Entry 2XLC (X-ray diffraction, 2.70 A resolution); this record covers chains A and B of the 6 polymer chains in the assembly.

# Chain A (and B)
Molecule: Acetyl xylan esterase
Source organism: Bacillus pumilus
Notes: EC 3.1.1.72; chain B of this document is another copy of the same molecule, construct and numbering; everything in this record applies to it too
UniProt: Q9K5F2 (Q9K5F2_BACPU); residues 1-320 here = UniProt positions 1-320
Amino-acid sequence (320 residues; numbered 1 to 320; the number before each row is that of its first residue):
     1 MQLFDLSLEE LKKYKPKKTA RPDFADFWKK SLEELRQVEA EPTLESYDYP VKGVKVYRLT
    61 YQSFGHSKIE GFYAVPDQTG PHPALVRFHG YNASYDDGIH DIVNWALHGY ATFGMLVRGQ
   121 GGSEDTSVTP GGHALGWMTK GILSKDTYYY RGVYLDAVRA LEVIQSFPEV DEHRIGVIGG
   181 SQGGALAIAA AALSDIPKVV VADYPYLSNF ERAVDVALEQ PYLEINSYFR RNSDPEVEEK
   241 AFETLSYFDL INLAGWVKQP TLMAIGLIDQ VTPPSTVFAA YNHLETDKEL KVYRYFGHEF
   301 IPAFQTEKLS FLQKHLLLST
Not modelled in the structure: 1-6, 318-320
Covalently attached groups: diethyl phosphonate (DEP) linked to Ser181
Modified positions: Mse1 (selenomethionine); Mse115, Mse138, Mse263 (selenomethionine; parent Met)
Small-molecule neighbours: diethyl phosphonate (DEP): Gly90, Tyr91, Gly180, Gln182, Tyr204, Tyr206, Pro221, Val271, His298
What the authors report for this chain:
  - catalytic residues: Ser181, Asp269, His298
  - binding site for diethyl phosphonate: Tyr91, Ser181

# Chain A / chain B interface
Contacting residue pairs (32):
  Tyr49(A) - Leu309(B)
  Pro50(A) - Thr306(B)
  Pro50(A) - Leu309(B)  hydrophobic
  Pro50(A) - Ser310(B)
  Pro50(A) - Gln313(B)
  Val51(A) - Gln313(B)
  Lys52(A) - Gln313(B)
  Tyr95(A) - Pro302(B)  hydrophobic
  Asp96(A) - Pro302(B)
  Asp96(A) - Ala303(B)
  His100(A) - Pro302(B)  hydrogen bond (side chain-backbone)
  His100(A) - Gln305(B)
  His100(A) - Thr306(B)
  Asn104(A) - Asn104(B)
  Asn104(A) - His108(B)
  Leu107(A) - Leu107(B)
  Leu107(A) - His108(B)
  His108(A) - Asn104(B)
  His108(A) - Leu107(B)
  Pro302(A) - Tyr95(B)  hydrophobic
  Pro302(A) - Asp96(B)
  Pro302(A) - His100(B)  hydrogen bond (backbone-side chain)
  Ala303(A) - Asp96(B)
  Gln305(A) - His100(B)
  Thr306(A) - Pro50(B)
  Thr306(A) - His100(B)
  Leu309(A) - Tyr49(B)
  Leu309(A) - Pro50(B)  hydrophobic
  Ser310(A) - Pro50(B)
  Gln313(A) - Pro50(B)  hydrogen bond (side chain-backbone)
  Gln313(A) - Val51(B)
  Gln313(A) - Lys52(B)
Other interface residues (no listed pair), chain B (18 interface residues in all): Phe300

# Summary
17 residues of chain A face 18 of chain B across their interface, with 3 hydrogen bonds. Polar contacts
include His100(A)-Pro302(B) and Gln313(A)-Pro50(B). Covalently linked diethyl phosphonate: at Ser181(A). The
paper reports catalytic residues Ser181(A), Asp269(A) and His298(A); a binding site for diethyl phosphonate at
Tyr91(A) and Ser181(A).
Both chains are Acetyl xylan esterase (Bacillus pumilus). Entry 2XLC (Acetyl xylan esterase from Bacillus
pumilus CECT5072 bound to paraoxon) was determined by X-ray diffraction, deposited together with 2XLB.
